PDB entry 8HN9 | X-ray diffraction, 3.70 A resolution | chains A and C of the 3 polymer chains in the assembly

[Chain A]
Molecule: NAD-dependent protein deacetylase sirtuin-3, mitochondrial
Source organism: Homo sapiens
UniProtKB: Q9NTG7 (SIR3_HUMAN); numbering as in UniProt (aligned over 122-395)
Chain sequence (274 residues; numbered 122 to 395; the number before each row is that of its first residue):
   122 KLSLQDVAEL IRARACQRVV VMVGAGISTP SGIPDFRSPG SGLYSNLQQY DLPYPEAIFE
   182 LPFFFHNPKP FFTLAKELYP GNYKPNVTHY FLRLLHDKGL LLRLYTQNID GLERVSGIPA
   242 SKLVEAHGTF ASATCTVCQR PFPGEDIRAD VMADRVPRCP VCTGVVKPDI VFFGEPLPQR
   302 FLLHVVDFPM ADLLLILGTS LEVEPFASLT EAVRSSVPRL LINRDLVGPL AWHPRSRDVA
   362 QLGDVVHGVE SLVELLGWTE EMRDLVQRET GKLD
Not modelled in the structure: 122
Bound ions: Zn2+: Cys-280, Cys-283
From the paper describing this entry:
  - conformationally variable residues (loop rearrangement, side-chain flip): Asp-156, Phe-157, Arg-158, Val-324
  - binding site for imidazole: Phe-157, Phe-294, Val-324
  - mutagenesis - H248Y: abolished catalytic activity with CCNE2 peptide (chain C)

[Chain C]
Molecule: CCNE2 peptide
Source organism: Homo sapiens
Chain sequence (13 residues; numbered 1 to 13; the number before each row is that of its first residue):
     1 SPVKLKTFKX IPM
Modified residues: D8R ((2S)-2-azanyl-6-[[(2R)-2-oxidanylpropanoyl]amino]hexanoic acid) at position 10
From the paper describing this entry:
  - binding site for imidazole: Phe-8

[Chain A / chain C interface]
Residue-residue contacts - 10 pairs, chain A then chain C:
  His-248(A) / Val-3(C)
  Val-292(A) / Pro-2(C)  hydrophobic
  Phe-293(A) / Pro-2(C)
  Gly-295(A) / Ser-1(C)
  Gly-295(A) / Pro-2(C)
  Glu-296(A) / Ser-1(C)  hydrogen bond (backbone-backbone)
  Glu-296(A) / Pro-2(C)
  Pro-297(A) / Ser-1(C)
  Val-324(A) / Val-3(C)  hydrophobic
  Pro-326(A) / Ser-1(C)
Interface residues without a listed pair, chain A (12 interface residues in all): Tyr-175, Glu-177, Phe-294, Leu-298
Interface residues without a listed pair, chain C (6 interface residues in all): Lys-4, Leu-5, Lys-6
From the paper, about this interface:
  - interface residues, chain A: Phe-294(A), Val-324(A)

[Summary]
The interface between chain A and chain C involves 12 residues on one side and 6 on the other; the contacts
include 1 hydrogen bond. Its one hydrogen bond, Glu-296(A)/Ser-1(C), is backbone to backbone. The paper
reports a binding site for imidazole at Phe-157(A), Phe-294(A) and Phe-8(C) among others; H248Y of chain A
abolishes catalytic activity with CCNE2 peptide (chain C).
Here chain A is NAD-dependent protein deacetylase sirtuin-3, mitochondrial and chain C is CCNE2 peptide, both
from Homo sapiens. Entry 8HN9 (Human SIRT3 Recognizing CCNE2K348la peptide) was determined by X-ray
diffraction.
